9G7E - chain A; structure by X-ray diffraction, 1.40 A resolution.

== Chain A ==
Molecule: Asialoglycoprotein receptor 1
Source organism: Homo sapiens
UniProt: P07306 (ASGR1_HUMAN); residues 147-290 here correspond to UniProt positions 148-291 (UniProt number = residue number + 1)
Amino-acid sequence (153 residues; numbered 146 to 298; the number before each row is that of its first residue):
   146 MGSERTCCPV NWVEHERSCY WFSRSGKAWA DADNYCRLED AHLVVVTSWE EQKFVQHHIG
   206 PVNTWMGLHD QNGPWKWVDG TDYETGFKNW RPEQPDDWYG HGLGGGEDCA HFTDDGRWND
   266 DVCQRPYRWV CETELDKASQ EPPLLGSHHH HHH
Disordered / not traced: 146-151, 281-298
Sequence notes: initiating methionine (146); expression tag (291-298)
Disulfide bonds: Cys153-Cys164, Cys181-Cys276, Cys254-Cys268
Ion coordination: Ca2+ site 1: Val190, Glu196, Glu277; Ca2+ site 2: Asp215, Asp242, Glu252, Asp253; Ca2+ site 3: Gln239, Asp241, Glu252, Asn264, Asp265 (together with guanosine)
Small-molecule neighbours: guanosine (GMP): Gln239, Asp241, Trp243, Glu252, Asn264, Asp265, Asp266

== Overview ==
Ligands of chain A: guanosine. The Ca2+ site 1 is built by Val190, Glu196 and Glu277. The Ca2+ site 2 is built
by Asp215, Asp242, Glu252 and Asp253.
Chain A is Asialoglycoprotein receptor 1 (Homo sapiens); the structure, Crystal structure of ASGPR with bound
guanosine, was determined by X-ray diffraction (same publication as 9G76).
